Entry 6WXP (X-ray diffraction, 2.50 A resolution); this record covers chains A and B.

== Chain A (and B) ==
Protein: Tfd-ee
Organism: synthetic construct
Notes: chain B of this document is another copy of the same molecule, construct and numbering; everything in this record applies to it too
Sequence (172 residues; numbered -3 to 168; the number before each row is that of its first residue; numbers below 1 keep their minus sign (Gly-3 is residue -3)):
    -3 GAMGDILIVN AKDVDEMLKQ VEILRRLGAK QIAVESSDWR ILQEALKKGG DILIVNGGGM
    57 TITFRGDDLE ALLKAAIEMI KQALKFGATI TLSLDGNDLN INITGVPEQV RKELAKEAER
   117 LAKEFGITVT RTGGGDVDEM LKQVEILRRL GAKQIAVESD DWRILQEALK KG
Unresolved in the structure: -3 to -2, 166-168 (chain B: -3 to -2, 164-168)
Bound ions: Ca2+: Glu31, Glu154 (shared with Glu31(B), Glu154(B) of chain B)

== Interface between chain A and chain B ==
Contacting residue pairs (98; chain A residue first):
  Met-1(A) - Leu137(B)  hydrophobic
  Met-1(A) - Val153(B)
  Met-1(A) - Leu161(B)  hydrophobic
  Gly0(A) - Arg144(B)
  Gly0(A) - Ile151(B)
  Asp1(A) - Arg144(B)  salt bridge
  Asp1(A) - Lys149(B)
  Asp1(A) - Gln150(B)
  Asp1(A) - Ile151(B)  hydrogen bond (backbone-backbone)
  Ile2(A) - Gln150(B)
  Ile2(A) - Ile151(B)  hydrogen bond (backbone-backbone)
  Ile2(A) - Ala152(B)
  Ile2(A) - Val153(B)  hydrogen bond (backbone-backbone)
  Leu3(A) - Val153(B)
  Leu3(A) - Trp158(B)  hydrophobic
  Ile4(A) - Ile50(B)  hydrophobic
  Ile4(A) - Ala152(B)  hydrophobic
  Ile4(A) - Val153(B)  hydrogen bond (backbone-backbone)
  Ile4(A) - Glu154(B)
  Ile4(A) - Ser155(B)  hydrogen bond (backbone-backbone)
  Ile4(A) - Trp158(B)  hydrogen bond (backbone-side chain)
  Val5(A) - Ser155(B)
  Val5(A) - Trp158(B)
  Asn6(A) - Glu154(B)  hydrogen bond
  Asn6(A) - Ser155(B)  hydrogen bond (backbone-backbone)
  Asn6(A) - Asp156(B)
  Lys15(A) - Arg159(B)
  Gln16(A) - Asp156(B)  hydrogen bond (side chain-backbone)
  Gln16(A) - Asp157(B)
  Gln16(A) - Trp158(B)  hydrogen bond (side chain-backbone)
  Leu20(A) - Trp158(B)  hydrophobic
  Leu23(A) - Gln162(B)
  Gln27(A) - Gln150(B)
  Glu31(A) - Glu154(B)
  Ile50(A) - Ile4(B)  hydrophobic
  Glu66(A) - Lys77(B)  salt bridge
  Leu69(A) - Lys77(B)
  Leu69(A) - Leu80(B)  hydrophobic
  Ile73(A) - Ile73(B)  hydrophobic
  Ile76(A) - Ile76(B)  hydrophobic
  Lys77(A) - Leu69(B)
  Leu80(A) - Ser89(B)
  Leu80(A) - Leu90(B)
  Thr85(A) - Lys8(B)  hydrogen bond
  Thr85(A) - Thr87(B)
  Thr85(A) - Leu88(B)
  Thr85(A) - Ser89(B)
  Ile86(A) - Ile86(B)
  Ile86(A) - Thr87(B)
  Ile86(A) - Leu88(B)  hydrogen bond (backbone-backbone)
  Thr87(A) - Thr85(B)
  Thr87(A) - Ile86(B)
  Thr87(A) - Thr87(B)
  Leu88(A) - Thr85(B)
  Leu88(A) - Ile86(B)  hydrogen bond (backbone-backbone)
  Leu88(A) - Leu88(B)  hydrophobic
  Ser89(A) - Leu80(B)
  Leu90(A) - Leu80(B)
  Leu137(A) - Met-1(B)
  Val140(A) - Met-1(B)
  Arg144(A) - Met-1(B)
  Arg144(A) - Gly0(B)
  Arg144(A) - Asp1(B)  salt bridge
  Lys149(A) - Asp1(B)
  Gln150(A) - Asp1(B)  hydrogen bond
  Gln150(A) - Ile2(B)
  Ile151(A) - Gly0(B)
  Ile151(A) - Asp1(B)  hydrogen bond (backbone-backbone)
  Ile151(A) - Ile2(B)  hydrogen bond (backbone-backbone)
  Ala152(A) - Ile2(B)
  Ala152(A) - Ile4(B)  hydrophobic
  Val153(A) - Met-1(B)
  Val153(A) - Ile2(B)  hydrogen bond (backbone-backbone)
  Val153(A) - Leu3(B)
  Val153(A) - Ile4(B)  hydrogen bond (backbone-backbone)
  Glu154(A) - Ile4(B)
  Glu154(A) - Asn6(B)  hydrogen bond
  Glu154(A) - Glu31(B)
  Ser155(A) - Ile4(B)  hydrogen bond (backbone-backbone)
  Ser155(A) - Val5(B)
  Ser155(A) - Asn6(B)  hydrogen bond (backbone-backbone)
  Asp156(A) - Asn6(B)
  Asp156(A) - Gln16(B)  hydrogen bond (backbone-side chain)
  Asp157(A) - Gln16(B)
  Trp158(A) - Leu3(B)  hydrophobic
  Trp158(A) - Ile4(B)  hydrogen bond (side chain-backbone)
  Trp158(A) - Val5(B)
  Trp158(A) - Gln16(B)  hydrogen bond (backbone-side chain)
  Trp158(A) - Leu20(B)  hydrophobic
  Arg159(A) - Glu12(B)  salt bridge
  Arg159(A) - Lys15(B)
  Gln162(A) - Ile19(B)
  Gln162(A) - Leu23(B)
  Ala164(A) - Met-1(B)
  Leu165(A) - Met-1(B)  hydrophobic
  Leu165(A) - Leu3(B)  hydrophobic
  Leu165(A) - Leu20(B)  hydrophobic
  Leu165(A) - Leu23(B)  hydrophobic
Also at the interface, not in a pair above, chain A (49 interface residues in all): Glu12, Ile19, Leu65, Ala84, Leu95
Also at the interface, not in a pair above, chain B (48 interface residues in all): Lys81, Ala84, Leu95, Met136, Val140

== In short ==
49 residues of chain A and 48 residues of chain B are in contact; the contacts include 24 hydrogen bonds and 4
salt bridges. Polar contacts include Asp1(A)-Arg144(B), Glu66(A)-Lys77(B) and Arg159(A)-Glu12(B). Glu31(A) and
Glu154(A) form the Ca2+ site.
Chain A and chain B are both Tfd-ee (synthetic construct); the structure, De novo TIM barrel-ferredoxin fold
fusion homodimer with 4-glutamate centre TFD-EE, was determined by X-ray diffraction, deposited together with
6WVS and 6WXO.
